PDB entry 4RZR | X-ray diffraction, 2.20 A resolution | chains A and B of the 3 polymer chains in the assembly

Chain A:
Protein: DNA polymerase IV
From: Sulfolobus solfataricus
Notes: EC 2.7.7.7
Reference sequence: Q97W02 (DPO4_SULSO); residues 1-352 here = UniProt positions 1-352
Chain sequence (352 residues; row label = number of the first residue in the row):
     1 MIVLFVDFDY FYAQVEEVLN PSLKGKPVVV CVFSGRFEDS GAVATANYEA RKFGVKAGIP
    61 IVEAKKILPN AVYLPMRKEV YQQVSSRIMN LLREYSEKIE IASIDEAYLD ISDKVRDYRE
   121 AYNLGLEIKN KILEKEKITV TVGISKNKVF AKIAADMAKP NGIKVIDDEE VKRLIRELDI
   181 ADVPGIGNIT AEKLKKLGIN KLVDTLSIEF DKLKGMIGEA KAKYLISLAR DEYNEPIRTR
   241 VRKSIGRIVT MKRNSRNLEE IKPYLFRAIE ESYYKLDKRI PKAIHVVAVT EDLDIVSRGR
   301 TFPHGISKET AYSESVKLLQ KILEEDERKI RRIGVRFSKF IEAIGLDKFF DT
Unresolved in the structure: 343-352
UniProt features mapped onto this chain:
  - active site: Glu106
  - binding site (Mg(2+)): Asp7, Asp105
  - site: Tyr12 (Substrate discrimination)
  - mutagenesis: Asp105 to Glu106 (Loss of function), Glu342 to Thr352 (Almost complete loss of interaction with PCNA)
Metal / ion sites: Ca2+ site 1: Asp7, Asp105, Glu106; Ca2+ site 2: Asp7, Phe8, Asp105; Na+: Ala181, Ile186
Reported in the primary citation:
  - binding site for the 18-nt DNA strand (chain B): Gly58
  - conformationally variable residues (loop rearrangement): Cys31 to Gly41

Chain B:
Molecule: 18-nt DNA strand
Sequence (18 nucleotides; numbered 1 to 18; the number before each row is that of its first residue):
     1 TTGCXGACTG GTATTGGG
Unresolved in the structure: 1-4
Modified positions: 2JV (N-(8-aminopyren-1-yl)-2'-deoxy-5'-O-(trihydroxy-lambda~5~-phosphanyl)guanosine) at position 5

Chain A / chain B interface:
Pairs across the interface (38; chain A residue first):
  Val32(A) - 2JV_5(B)
  Val32(A) - DG6(B)  phosphate contact
  Ser34(A) - DG6(B)  hydrogen bond to the phosphate
  Gly41(A) - 2JV_5(B)
  Gly41(A) - DG6(B)  phosphate contact
  Ala42(A) - 2JV_5(B)
  Ala44(A) - 2JV_5(B)
  Ala57(A) - 2JV_5(B)
  Gly58(A) - 2JV_5(B)
  Gly218(A) - DT12(B)  phosphate contact
  Glu219(A) - DT12(B)  hydrogen bond to the phosphate
  Ala220(A) - DG11(B)  phosphate contact
  Ala220(A) - DT12(B)  hydrogen bond to the phosphate
  Arg240(A) - DG10(B)  hydrogen bond to the phosphate
  Arg240(A) - DG11(B)  salt bridge to the phosphate
  Val241(A) - DG10(B)  phosphate contact
  Arg242(A) - DT9(B)  hydrogen bond to the phosphate
  Arg242(A) - DG10(B)  salt bridge to the phosphate
  Lys243(A) - DG10(B)  hydrogen bond to the phosphate
  Lys243(A) - DG11(B)  salt bridge to the phosphate
  Ser244(A) - DT9(B)  sugar contact
  Ser244(A) - DG10(B)  hydrogen bond to the phosphate
  Ile245(A) - DT9(B)  phosphate contact
  Gly246(A) - DC8(B)  sugar contact
  Gly246(A) - DT9(B)  hydrogen bond to the phosphate
  Arg247(A) - DA7(B)  phosphate contact
  Arg247(A) - DC8(B)  salt bridge to the phosphate
  Ile248(A) - DA7(B)  sugar contact
  Ile248(A) - DC8(B)  hydrogen bond to the phosphate
  Val249(A) - DA7(B)  phosphate contact
  Thr250(A) - DA7(B)  hydrogen bond to the phosphate
  Lys275(A) - DC8(B)  salt bridge to the phosphate
  Lys275(A) - DT9(B)  salt bridge to the phosphate
  Arg331(A) - 2JV_5(B)
  Arg331(A) - DG6(B)  salt bridge to the phosphate
  Arg332(A) - DG6(B)  salt bridge to the phosphate
  Arg336(A) - DT9(B)  base contact
  Arg336(A) - DG10(B)  hydrogen bond to the base
Other interface residues (no listed pair), chain A (29 interface residues in all): Arg36, Ser40, Val43, Pro60
Other interface residues (no listed pair), chain B (9 interface residues in all): DA13

Overview:
Chain A and chain B form an interface of 29 and 9 residues respectively; the contacts include 11 hydrogen
bonds and 8 salt bridges. Polar pairs include Arg336(A)-DG10(B), Ser34(A)-DG6(B) and Glu219(A)-DT12(B). From
the paper: a binding site for the 18-nt DNA strand (chain B) at Gly58(A); conformational variability at
Cys31(A).
Chain A is DNA polymerase IV (Sulfolobus solfataricus) and chain B is an 18-nt DNA strand; the structure,
Bypass of a bulky adduct dG1,8 by DPO4, was determined by X-ray diffraction.
